4M04 - chains A and P of the 4 polymer chains in the assembly; structure by X-ray diffraction, 1.90 A resolution.

== Chain A ==
Name: DNA-directed DNA/RNA polymerase mu
From: Homo sapiens
Notes: EC 2.7.7.7; fragment: Polymerase Mu Loop2 deletion variant
UniProt: Q9NP87 (DPOLM_HUMAN); residue numbers follow UniProt; this construct covers 132-397, 411-494
Sequence (356 residues; each row starts with the number of its first residue; note: 12 numbers in that range are skipped by the numbering (no residue carries them; nothing is unmodelled there)):
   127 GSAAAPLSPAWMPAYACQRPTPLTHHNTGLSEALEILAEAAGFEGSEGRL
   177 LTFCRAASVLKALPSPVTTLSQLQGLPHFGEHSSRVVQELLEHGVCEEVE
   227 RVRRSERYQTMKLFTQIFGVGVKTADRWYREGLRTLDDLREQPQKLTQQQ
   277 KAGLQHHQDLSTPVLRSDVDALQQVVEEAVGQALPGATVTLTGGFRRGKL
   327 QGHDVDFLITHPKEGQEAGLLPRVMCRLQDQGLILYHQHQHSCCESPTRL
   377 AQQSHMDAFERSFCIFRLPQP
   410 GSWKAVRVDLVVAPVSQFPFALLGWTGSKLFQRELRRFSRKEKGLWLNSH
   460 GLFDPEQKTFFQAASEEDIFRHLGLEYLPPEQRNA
Unresolved in the structure: 127-136, 365-383
Differences from the reference sequence: expression tag (127-131); insertion (410)
Metal / ion sites: Na+: Thr241, Ile243, Val246 (shared with DT3(P) of chain P); Mg2+ site 1: Asp330, Asp332, Asp418 (together with DUP) (shared with DA4(P) of chain P); Mg2+ site 2: Asp330, Asp332 (together with DUP)
Ligand contacts: DUP (2'-deoxyuridine 5'-alpha,beta-imido-triphosphate): Gly319, Gly320, Arg323, Lys325, Gln327, Gly328, His329, Asp330, Asp332, Asp418, Gly433, Trp434, Thr435, Gly436, Ser437, Lys438, Gln441
Swiss-Prot annotation at these positions:
  - region: Arg323 to Asp332 (Involved in ssDNA binding)
  - binding site (Mg(2+)): Asp330, Asp332, Asp418
  - site: Gly433 (Responsible for the low discrimination between dNTP and rNTP)
From the paper describing this entry:
  - Mg2+ coordination: Asp330, Asp332, Asp418
  - conformationally variable residues: His329, Asp330, Val420, Trp434
  - binding site for DUP: His329
  - binding site for template strand: Arg442
  - mutagenesis - H363A, H363P, M382A: decreased catalytic activity (single-nucleotide gap-filling activity)
  - mutagenesis - H363P: decreased catalytic activity on single-stranded substrate
  - mutagenesis - H363A (93 +/- 4 %), H363P (84 +/- 5 %): unchanged catalytic activity on substrate with complementary ends
  - mutagenesis - H363A (57 +/- 4 %), H363P (25 +/- 3%): decreased catalytic activity on substrate lacking complementarity
  - mutagenesis - M382A, F385A: decreased catalytic activity on template-independent synthesis
  - mutagenesis - M382A: decreased catalytic activity on DSB substrate with complementary ends
  - mutagenesis - M382A: decreased catalytic activity on DSB substrates lacking complementarity
  - mutagenesis - F385A: unchanged catalytic activity on gap filling
  - mutagenesis - F385A: unchanged catalytic activity on DSB substrates with complementary ends
  - mutagenesis - F385A: abolished catalytic activity on noncomplementary ends

== Chain P ==
Molecule: upstream primer strand
Sequence (4 nucleotides; row label = number of the first residue in the row):
     1 CGTA
Metal / ion sites: Na+: DT3 (shared with Thr241(A), Ile243(A), Val246(A) of chain A); Mg2+: DA4 (together with DUP) (shared with Asp330(A), Asp332(A), Asp418(A) of chain A)

== Chain A / chain P interface ==
Pairs across the interface - 21 pairs, chain A then chain P:
  Ile243(A) - DT3(P)  phosphate contact
  Phe244(A) - DT3(P)  sugar contact
  Gly245(A) - DG2(P)  phosphate contact
  Gly245(A) - DT3(P)  hydrogen bond to the phosphate
  Val246(A) - DG2(P)  hydrogen bond to the phosphate
  Val246(A) - DT3(P)  hydrogen bond to the phosphate
  Gly247(A) - DG2(P)  hydrogen bond to the phosphate
  Gly247(A) - DT3(P)  phosphate contact
  Lys249(A) - DC1(P)  phosphate contact
  Thr250(A) - DC1(P)  hydrogen bond to the phosphate
  Thr250(A) - DG2(P)  hydrogen bond to the phosphate
  Gln275(A) - DG2(P)  sugar contact
  His329(A) - DA4(P)  salt bridge to the phosphate
  Asp332(A) - DA4(P)  phosphate contact
  Arg387(A) - DA4(P)  base contact
  Phe389(A) - DT3(P)  sugar contact
  Phe389(A) - DA4(P)  sugar contact
  Arg416(A) - DT3(P)  phosphate contact
  Arg416(A) - DA4(P)  salt bridge to the phosphate
  Asp418(A) - DA4(P)  phosphate contact
  Trp434(A) - DA4(P)  phosphate contact
Also at the interface, not in a pair above, chain A (17 interface residues in all): Val248, Asp330

== Summary ==
Chain A and chain P form an interface of 17 and 4 residues respectively; the contacts include 6 hydrogen bonds
and 2 salt bridges. Polar pairs include Gly245(A)-DT3(P), Val246(A)-DG2(P) and Val246(A)-DT3(P). The paper
reports a binding site for DUP at His329(A); H363A, H363P and M382A of chain A reduce catalytic activity
(single-nucleotide gap-filling activity).
Chain A is DNA-directed DNA/RNA polymerase mu (Homo sapiens) and chain P is upstream primer strand; the
structure, Human DNA Polymerase Mu ternary complex, was determined by X-ray diffraction, deposited together
with 4LZD, 4LZG and 4M0A.
